1Q40 - chains A and B; structure by X-ray diffraction, 1.95 A resolution.

Chain A:
Molecule: MRNA TRANSPORT REGULATOR Mtr2
Organism: Candida albicans
UniProt: P84148 (MTR2_CANAL); residues 1-181 here = UniProt positions 1-181
Amino-acid sequence (201 residues; each row starts with the number of its first residue; numbers below 1 keep their minus sign (Mse-19 is residue -19)):
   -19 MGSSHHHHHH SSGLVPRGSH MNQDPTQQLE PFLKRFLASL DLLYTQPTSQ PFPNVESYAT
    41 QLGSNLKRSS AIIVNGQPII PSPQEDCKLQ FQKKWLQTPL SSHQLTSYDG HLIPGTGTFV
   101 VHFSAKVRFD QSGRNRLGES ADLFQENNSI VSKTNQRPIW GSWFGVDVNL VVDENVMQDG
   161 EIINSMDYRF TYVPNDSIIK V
Unresolved in the structure: -19 to 2, 27-28, 128-134, 177-181
Modified residues: Mse-19, Mse1 (selenomethionine); Mse157, Mse166 (selenomethionine; parent Met)

Chain B:
Molecule: mRNA export factor MEX67
Organism: Candida albicans
Notes: fragment: M domain, residues 293-512
UniProt: P84148 (MTR2_CANAL); residues 490-495 here correspond to UniProt positions 1-6 (UniProt number = residue number - 489)
Amino-acid sequence (219 residues; each row starts with the number of its first residue):
   293 MSPETMFFQD EDSRNLATNF IANYLKLWDA NRSELMILYQ NESQFSMQVD SSHPHLIESG
   353 NSGYSGSTDF GYYLNNSRNL TRVSSIKARM AKLSIGQEQI YKSFQQLPKT RHDIIATPEL
   413 FSMEVYKFPT LNGIMITLHG SFDEVAQPEV DGSASSAPSG PRGGSRYHSG PKHKRIPLSK
   473 KSFDRTFVVI PGPNGSMIVA SDTLLIRPYT SDFPWKVQK
Unresolved in the structure: 293-304, 351-356, 447-456, 485-487, 510-511
Modified residues: Mse293, Mse298 (selenomethionine); Mse328, Mse339, Mse382, Mse415, Mse427, Mse489 (selenomethionine; parent Met)

How chain A and chain B interact:
Contacting residue pairs (87; chain A residue first):
  Gln3(A) - Ile378(B)
  Gln3(A) - Arg381(B)
  Gln3(A) - Mse382(B)
  Thr6(A) - Leu372(B)
  Thr6(A) - Arg381(B)  hydrogen bond
  Gln7(A) - Arg381(B)
  Glu10(A) - Leu372(B)
  Glu10(A) - Thr373(B)
  Ile53(A) - Tyr418(B)  hydrophobic
  Thr86(A) - Asp342(B)  hydrogen bond
  Thr86(A) - Asn371(B)  hydrogen bond (backbone-side chain)
  Thr86(A) - Thr373(B)
  Ser87(A) - Gln340(B)  hydrogen bond
  Ser87(A) - Val341(B)
  Ser87(A) - Asn371(B)  hydrogen bond
  Tyr88(A) - Gln340(B)  hydrogen bond (backbone-side chain)
  Tyr88(A) - Arg370(B)
  Tyr88(A) - Asn371(B)
  Tyr88(A) - Leu372(B)  hydrogen bond (backbone-backbone)
  Tyr88(A) - Thr373(B)
  Tyr88(A) - Arg381(B)  hydrogen bond
  Asp89(A) - Ser338(B)  hydrogen bond
  Asp89(A) - Gln340(B)
  Asp89(A) - Arg370(B)  salt bridge
  Asp89(A) - Leu372(B)
  Gly90(A) - Arg370(B)  hydrogen bond (backbone-side chain)
  His91(A) - Gln336(B)
  His91(A) - Ser338(B)  hydrogen bond
  His91(A) - Leu385(B)
  His91(A) - Ser493(B)  hydrogen bond
  His91(A) - Asp494(B)
  His91(A) - Thr495(B)
  Leu92(A) - Gln336(B)  hydrogen bond (backbone-side chain)
  Ile93(A) - Phe420(B)  hydrophobic
  Ile93(A) - Val480(B)  hydrophobic
  Ile93(A) - Ser493(B)
  Pro94(A) - Glu334(B)
  Gly95(A) - Leu423(B)
  Thr96(A) - Phe420(B)
  Thr96(A) - Thr422(B)
  Thr96(A) - Leu423(B)
  Thr98(A) - Phe420(B)
  Val100(A) - Phe420(B)  hydrophobic
  Val100(A) - Val480(B)  hydrophobic
  His102(A) - Gln340(B)  hydrogen bond (backbone-side chain)
  His102(A) - Asp476(B)
  His102(A) - Thr478(B)
  His102(A) - Thr495(B)  hydrogen bond
  Ser104(A) - Asp342(B)  hydrogen bond
  Ser104(A) - His345(B)
  Ser104(A) - Leu497(B)
  Ala105(A) - His345(B)
  Lys106(A) - Ser344(B)  hydrogen bond
  Lys106(A) - Pro346(B)
  Trp143(A) - Pro346(B)  hydrophobic
  Phe144(A) - Pro346(B)
  Gly145(A) - His345(B)
  Gly145(A) - Pro346(B)
  Val146(A) - His345(B)
  Asp147(A) - His431(B)  salt bridge
  Asp147(A) - Asp476(B)
  Asn149(A) - Thr429(B)
  Asn149(A) - Thr478(B)  hydrogen bond
  Val151(A) - Phe420(B)  hydrophobic
  Val151(A) - Pro421(B)  hydrophobic
  Val151(A) - Mse427(B)  hydrophobic
  Asn164(A) - Pro421(B)
  Ser165(A) - Tyr418(B)
  Asp167(A) - Glu416(B)
  Asp167(A) - Tyr418(B)
  Arg169(A) - Ser414(B)
  Arg169(A) - Glu416(B)  salt bridge
  Arg169(A) - His431(B)
  Phe170(A) - Pro506(B)
  Phe170(A) - Trp507(B)
  Thr171(A) - His345(B)  hydrogen bond
  Thr171(A) - Asp476(B)
  Thr171(A) - Arg499(B)
  Thr171(A) - Phe505(B)
  Thr171(A) - Pro506(B)
  Tyr172(A) - Pro346(B)  hydrophobic
  Tyr172(A) - His347(B)
  Tyr172(A) - Leu348(B)
  Tyr172(A) - Thr502(B)
  Tyr172(A) - Asp504(B)
  Tyr172(A) - Pro506(B)
  Val173(A) - Pro506(B)  hydrophobic
Other interface residues (no listed pair), chain A (40 interface residues in all): Asp4, Gly56, Leu85
Other interface residues (no listed pair), chain B (47 interface residues in all): Phe337, Mse339, Ser376, Arg477, Ala492

Summary:
40 residues of chain A and 47 residues of chain B are in contact, with 19 hydrogen bonds and 3 salt bridges.
Polar pairs include Asp89(A)-Arg370(B), Asp147(A)-His431(B) and Arg169(A)-Glu416(B).
Chain A is MRNA TRANSPORT REGULATOR Mtr2 and chain B is mRNA export factor MEX67, both from Candida albicans;
the structure, Crystal structure of the C. albicans Mtr2-Mex67 M domain complex, was determined by X-ray
diffraction, deposited together with 1Q42.
